PDB entry 7GWN | X-ray diffraction, 1.90 A resolution | chains A and D

Chain A:
Molecule: B-cell lymphoma 6 protein
From: Homo sapiens
UniProt: P41182 (BCL6_HUMAN); residue numbers follow UniProt; this construct covers 5-129
Sequence (128 residues; numbered 2 to 129; the number before each row is that of its first residue):
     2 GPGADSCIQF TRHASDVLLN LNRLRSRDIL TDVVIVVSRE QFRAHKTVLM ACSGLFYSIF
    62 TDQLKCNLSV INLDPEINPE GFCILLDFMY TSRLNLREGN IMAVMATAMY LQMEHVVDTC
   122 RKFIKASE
Not modelled in the structure: 2-5, 129
Sequence notes: expression tag (2-4)
Curated features (UniProtKB/Swiss-Prot):
  - mutagenesis: N21 (N21K: Abolishes interaction with NCOR2 and HDAC2, no effect on interaction with CTBP1 and transcriptional autoinhibition; when associated with A-116 and 376-Q--Q-379), S59 (S59A: Abolished ubiquitination by the SCF(FBXL17) complex), H116 (H116A: Abolishes interaction with NCOR2 and HDAC2, no effect on interaction with CTBP1 and transcriptional autoinhibition; when associated with K-21 and 376-Q--Q-379)
Residues lining bound ligands: A1ADA (5-{[5-chloro-2-(dimethylamino)pyrimidin-4-yl]amino}-1,3-dihydro-2H-indol-2-one): N21, R24, L25, R28, M51, A52, C53, S54, G55, Y58, Q113, M114, E115

Chain D:
Molecule: WVIP tetrapeptide
Sequence (6 residues; each row starts with the number of its first residue; numbering starts at 0):
     0 XWVIPA
Modified positions: ACE (acetyl group) at position 0

How chain A and chain D interact:
Contacting residue pairs (11):
  C8(A) - P4(D)
  I9(A) - W1(D)  hydrophobic
  I9(A) - V2(D)
  Q10(A) - ACE_0(D)
  Q10(A) - W1(D)
  Q10(A) - V2(D)  hydrogen bond (backbone-backbone)
  Q10(A) - P4(D)
  F11(A) - ACE_0(D)
  F11(A) - W1(D)
  T12(A) - ACE_0(D)  hydrogen bond (backbone-backbone)
  T12(A) - V2(D)
Other interface residues (no listed pair), chain D (5 interface residues in all): I3

Overview:
The chain A/chain D interface involves 5 residues from each chain; the contacts include 2 hydrogen bonds.
Backbone hydrogen bonds pair Q10(A)-V2(D) and T12(A)-ACE_0(D). Bound to chain A: compound A1ADA. UniProt lists
3 mutagenesis sites on chain A.
Chain A is B-cell lymphoma 6 protein (Homo sapiens) and chain D is WVIP tetrapeptide; the structure, Crystal
Structure of B-cell lymphoma 6 protein BTB domain in complex with ligand 6 at 9.84 ..., was determined by
X-ray diffraction (same publication as 7GUD, 7GUE, 7GUF, 7GUG, 7GUH, 7GUI and 126 further entries).
